PDB entry 7TJJ | electron microscopy, 2.70 A resolution | chains A and D of the 9 polymer chains in the assembly

# Chain A
Molecule: Origin recognition complex subunit 1
Source organism: Saccharomyces cerevisiae
UniProt: P54784 (ORC1_YEAST); numbering as in UniProt (aligned over 1-914)
Sequence (917 residues; numbered -2 to 914; the number before each row is that of its first residue; numbers below 1 keep their minus sign (Ser-2 is residue -2)):
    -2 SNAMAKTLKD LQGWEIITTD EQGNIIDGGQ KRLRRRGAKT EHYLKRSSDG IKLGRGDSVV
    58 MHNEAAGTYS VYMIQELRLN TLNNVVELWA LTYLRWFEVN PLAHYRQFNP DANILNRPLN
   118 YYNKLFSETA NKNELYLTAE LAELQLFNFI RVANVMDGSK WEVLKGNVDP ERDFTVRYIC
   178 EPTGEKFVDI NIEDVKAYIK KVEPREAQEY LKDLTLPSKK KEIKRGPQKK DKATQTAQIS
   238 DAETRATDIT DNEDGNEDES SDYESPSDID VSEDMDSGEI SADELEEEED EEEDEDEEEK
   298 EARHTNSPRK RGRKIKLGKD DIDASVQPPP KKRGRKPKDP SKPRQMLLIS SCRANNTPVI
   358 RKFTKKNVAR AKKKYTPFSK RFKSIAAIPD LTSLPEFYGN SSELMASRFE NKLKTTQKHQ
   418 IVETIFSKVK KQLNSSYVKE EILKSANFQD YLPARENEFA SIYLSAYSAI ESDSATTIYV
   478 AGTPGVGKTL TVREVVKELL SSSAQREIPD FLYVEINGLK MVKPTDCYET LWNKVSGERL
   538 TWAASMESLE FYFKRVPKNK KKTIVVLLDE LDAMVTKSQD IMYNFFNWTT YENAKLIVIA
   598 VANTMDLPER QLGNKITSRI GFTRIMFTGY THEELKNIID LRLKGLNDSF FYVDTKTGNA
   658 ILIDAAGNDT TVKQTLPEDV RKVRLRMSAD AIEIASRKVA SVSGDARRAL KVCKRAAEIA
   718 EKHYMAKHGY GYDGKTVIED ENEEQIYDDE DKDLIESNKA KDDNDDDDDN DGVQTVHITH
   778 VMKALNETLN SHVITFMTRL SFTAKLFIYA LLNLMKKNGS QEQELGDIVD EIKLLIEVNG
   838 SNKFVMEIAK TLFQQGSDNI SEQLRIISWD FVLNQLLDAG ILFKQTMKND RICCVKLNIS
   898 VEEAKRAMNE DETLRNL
Not modelled in the structure: -2 to 355, 398-403, 435-448, 661-676, 731-768
Sequence notes: expression tag (-2 to 0)
Metal / ion sites: Mg2+: Thr486 (together with ATP)
Residues lining bound ligands: ATP (adenosine-5'-triphosphate): Asn431, Ser432, Tyr434, Leu449, Pro450, Ala451, Arg452, Thr480, Pro481, Gly482, Val483, Gly484, Lys485, Thr486, Leu487, Glu567, Tyr627, Ile635, Arg639, Ala703, Arg704, Leu707
Swiss-Prot annotation at these positions:
  - binding site (ATP): Val435, Gly479 to Leu487, Glu567, Asn600, Arg704, Gly726 to Thr733
  - binding site (Mg(2+)): Asp566, Glu567
  - modified residue: Ser237 (Phosphoserine)
Reported in the primary citation:
  - catalytic residues: Asn600 (citing earlier work)

# Chain D
Molecule: Origin recognition complex subunit 4
Source organism: Saccharomyces cerevisiae
UniProt: P54791 (ORC4_YEAST); residue numbers follow UniProt; this construct covers 1-529
Sequence (532 residues; row label = number of the first residue in the row; numbers below 1 keep their minus sign (Ser-2 is residue -2)):
    -2 SNAMTISEAR LSPQVNLLPI KRHSNEEVEE TAAILKKRTI DNEKCKDSDP GFGSLQRRLL
    58 QQLYGTLPTD EKIIFTYLQD CQQEIDRIIK QSIIQKESHS VILVGPRQSY KTYLLDYELS
   118 LLQQSYKEQF ITIRLNGFIH SEQTAINGIA TQLEQQLQKI HGSEEKIDDT SLETISSGSL
   178 TEVFEKILLL LDSTTKTRNE DSGEVDRESI TKITVVFIFD EIDTFAGPVR QTLLYNLFDM
   238 VEHSRVPVCI FGCTTKLNIL EYLEKRVKSR FSQRVIYMPQ IQNLDDMVDA VRNLLTVRSE
   298 ISPWVSQWNE TLEKELSDPR SNLNRHIRMN FETFRSLPTL KNSIIPLVAT SKNFGSLCTA
   358 IKSCSFLDIY NKNQLSNNLT GRLQSLSDLE LAILISAARV ALRAKDGSFN FNLAYAEYEK
   418 MIKAINSRIP TVAPTTNVGT GQSTFSIDNT IKLWLKKDVK NVWENLVQLD FFTEKSAVGL
   478 RDNATAAFYA SNYQFQGTMI PFDLRSYQMQ IILQELRRII PKSNMYYSWT QL
Not modelled in the structure: -2 to 45, 159-170, 190-207, 426-446
Sequence notes: expression tag (-2 to 0)
Metal / ion sites: Mg2+: Thr109 (together with ATP)
Residues lining bound ligands:
  - ATP (adenosine-5'-triphosphate), molecule 1: Tyr61, Gly62, Pro103, Arg104, Gln105, Ser106, Tyr107, Lys108, Thr109, Tyr110, Asp113, Thr252, Pro335, Lys338
  - ATP, molecule 2: His240, Arg263, Arg267
Swiss-Prot annotation at these positions:
  - modified residue: Ser9 (Phosphoserine)

# How chain A and chain D interact
Pairs across the interface (159):
  Ala366(A) with Gly175(D); Ser176(D)
  Ala368(A) with Ser176(D); Glu179(D)
  Ser404(A) with Leu186(D)
  Arg405(A) with Lys183(D); Leu186(D)
  Phe406(A) with Lys183(D); Leu187(D)
  Lys409(A) with Leu154(D); His158(D), hydrogen bond (backbone-side chain); Ile172(D)
  Leu410(A) with Leu187(D); Thr208(D); Lys209(D); Ile210(D), hydrogen bond (backbone-backbone); Val243(D), hydrophobic
  Lys411(A) with His158(D); Thr208(D); Lys209(D); Ile210(D)
  Thr412(A) with Glu125(D); Thr208(D), hydrogen bond (backbone-backbone); Lys209(D); Ile210(D)
  Thr413(A) with Gln126(D)
  Gln414(A) with Thr208(D)
  Lys415(A) with Glu125(D)
  Ile418(A) with Ile91(D)
  Val419(A) with Gln92(D)
  Glu420(A) with Gln92(D)
  Lys427(A) with Gln88(D)
  Ser432(A) with His240(D)
  Ser433(A) with Glu239(D), hydrogen bond (side chain-backbone); His240(D), hydrogen bond (side chain-backbone)
  Pro481(A) with Lys262(D); Arg263(D); Ser266(D)
  Asn514(A) with Tyr232(D), hydrogen bond
  Leu516(A) with Thr229(D); Tyr232(D), hydrophobic; Asn233(D), hydrogen bond (backbone-side chain)
  Lys517(A) with Phe181(D); Leu185(D); Tyr232(D); Asn233(D), hydrogen bond; Asp236(D), salt bridge
  Val519(A) with Leu177(D), hydrophobic; Phe181(D), hydrophobic
  Asp523(A) with Thr178(D), hydrogen bond
  Glu526(A) with Thr178(D)
  Arg536(A) with Glu179(D), salt bridge
  Glu567(A) with Tyr232(D), hydrogen bond; Arg263(D), salt bridge
  Asp569(A) with Arg263(D), salt bridge
  Ala570(A) with Arg227(D), hydrogen bond (backbone-side chain)
  Asn600(A) with Arg263(D)
  Asp702(A) with Ser266(D), hydrogen bond
  Arg704(A) with Glu239(D), salt bridge; Ser266(D), hydrogen bond; Arg267(D)
  Arg705(A) with Ser269(D), hydrogen bond (side chain-backbone); Gln270(D), hydrogen bond
  Lys708(A) with Glu239(D), salt bridge; Ser266(D); Arg267(D); Phe268(D); Ser269(D)
  Arg712(A) with Arg271(D)
  Glu715(A) with Arg84(D), salt bridge
  Glu718(A) with Arg84(D), salt bridge
  Lys719(A) with Arg84(D)
  Met722(A) with Arg84(D)
  Tyr729(A) with Arg84(D), hydrogen bond; Lys87(D); Ile91(D); Gln92(D); Tyr123(D)
  Asp730(A) with Ile91(D); Tyr123(D), hydrogen bond (backbone-side chain)
  Glu784(A) with Arg271(D)
  Thr785(A) with Gln270(D)
  His789(A) with Leu254(D); Tyr274(D)
  Val790(A) with Asn255(D)
  Phe793(A) with Pro103(D); Leu254(D), hydrophobic; Gln277(D), hydrogen bond (backbone-side chain)
  Arg796(A) with Gln277(D), hydrogen bond (backbone-side chain); Ile278(D); Gln279(D); Arg332(D), hydrogen bond (backbone-side chain)
  Leu797(A) with Gln277(D); Arg332(D), hydrogen bond (backbone-side chain)
  Ser798(A) with Phe328(D); Thr330(D), hydrogen bond (side chain-backbone); Arg332(D)
  Phe799(A) with Glu329(D)
  Thr800(A) with Glu329(D); Thr330(D), hydrogen bond (side chain-backbone)
  Ile845(A) with Glu329(D)
  Thr848(A) with Met326(D); Thr330(D)
  Gln852(A) with Met326(D); Asn368(D); Leu372(D)
  Gly853(A) with Arg322(D); Met326(D)
  Ser854(A) with Asp365(D)
  Asn856(A) with Lys369(D), hydrogen bond (backbone-side chain)
  Ile857(A) with Asn368(D); Lys369(D)
  Ser858(A) with Thr377(D); Gln381(D), hydrogen bond
  Glu859(A) with Thr377(D); Arg515(D); Ile516(D)
  Gln860(A) with Leu372(D); Asn375(D), hydrogen bond; Thr377(D)
  Leu861(A) with Leu376(D), hydrophobic; Thr377(D); Ile508(D), hydrophobic; Glu512(D); Arg515(D); Ile516(D), hydrophobic
  Arg862(A) with Glu512(D), salt bridge
  Ile864(A) with Phe331(D), hydrophobic; Leu372(D), hydrophobic
  Ser865(A) with Thr330(D), hydrogen bond (side chain-backbone); Phe331(D)
  Phe868(A) with Phe331(D)
  Leu874(A) with Lys253(D), hydrogen bond (backbone-side chain)
  Asp875(A) with Arg104(D), salt bridge; Thr252(D), hydrogen bond (backbone-side chain); Lys253(D), hydrogen bond (backbone-side chain)
  Ala876(A) with Thr252(D); Lys253(D); Leu254(D), hydrogen bond (backbone-backbone)
  Thr883(A) with Val475(D); Leu477(D); Asp479(D), hydrogen bond
  Met884(A) with Ser473(D); Ala474(D); Val475(D)
  Lys885(A) with Thr470(D); Ala474(D), hydrogen bond (backbone-backbone); Val475(D), hydrogen bond (backbone-backbone); Gly476(D); Gln507(D)
  Asn886(A) with Thr470(D), hydrogen bond; Gln505(D); Met506(D), hydrogen bond (side chain-backbone); Gln507(D), hydrogen bond
  Asp887(A) with Gln507(D), hydrogen bond (backbone-side chain)
  Arg888(A) with Gln507(D); Ile509(D); Glu512(D), salt bridge
  Ile889(A) with Gln505(D)
Other interface residues (no listed pair), chain A (85 interface residues in all): His416, Thr792, Asp827, Lys830, Phe841, Leu849, Val869, Gly877, Ile878
Other interface residues (no listed pair), chain D (86 interface residues in all): Glu94, Ser122, Val212, Ser241, Ser333, Thr336

# Overview
Chain A and chain D form an interface of 85 and 86 residues respectively, with 38 hydrogen bonds and 11 salt
bridges. Polar contacts include Lys517(A)-Asp236(D), Arg536(A)-Glu179(D) and Glu567(A)-Arg263(D). One ATP
molecule is bound between chain A and chain D. Ligands of chain D: ATP. From the paper: the catalytic residue
Asn600(A).
Here chain A is Origin recognition complex subunit 1 and chain D is Origin recognition complex subunit 4, both
from Saccharomyces cerevisiae. Entry 7TJJ (S. cerevisiae ORC bound to 84 bp ARS1 DNA and Cdc6 (state 1) with
docked Orc6 ...) was determined by electron microscopy, deposited together with 7TJF, 7TJH, 7TJI and 7TJK.
